PDB entry 5HK7 | X-ray diffraction, 2.95 A resolution | chains C and D of the 4 polymer chains in the assembly

Chain C (and D):
Name: Ion transport protein
Source organism: Alkalilimnicola ehrlichii
Notes: chain D of this document is another copy of the same molecule, construct and numbering; everything in this record applies to it too
Reference sequence: Q0ABW0 (Q0ABW0_ALKEH); residue numbers follow UniProt; this construct covers 143-288
Amino-acid sequence (152 residues; row label = number of the first residue in the row):
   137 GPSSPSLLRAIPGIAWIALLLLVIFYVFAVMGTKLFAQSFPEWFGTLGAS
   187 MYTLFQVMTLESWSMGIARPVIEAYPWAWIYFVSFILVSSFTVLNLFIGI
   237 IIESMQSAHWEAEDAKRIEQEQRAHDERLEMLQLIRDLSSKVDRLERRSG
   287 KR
Unresolved in the structure: 137-147, 286-288
Differences from the reference sequence: expression tag (137-142)
Residues lining bound ligands:
  - VVA (2-{[(S)-(2-aminoethoxy)(hydroxy)phosphoryl]oxy}ethyl heptadecanoate), molecule 1: Leu-157, Phe-161, Glu-178, Gly-184, Ala-185, Met-187, Tyr-188, Phe-191
  - VVA, molecule 2: Leu-183, Gly-184, Met-187
  - VVA, molecule 3: Met-194, Thr-195, Leu-196
  - VVA, molecule 4: Leu-196, Leu-223, Ser-226, Phe-227
  - VVA, molecule 5: Ile-208, Pro-212, Trp-215, Val-219
From the paper describing this entry:
  - binding site for Na+: Thr-195, Glu-197
  - binding site for chloride ion: Trp-246, Arg-264
  - contacts within the chain: Glu-257/Arg-264

How chain C and chain D interact:
Pairs across the interface (64; chain C residue first):
  Trp-179(C) with Arg-205(D)
  Tyr-188(C) with Trp-199(D); Ser-200(D), hydrogen bond; Ala-204(D); Arg-205(D); Ile-208(D), hydrophobic; Trp-215(D), hydrophobic
  Thr-189(C) with Arg-205(D), hydrogen bond
  Phe-191(C) with Trp-199(D), hydrophobic; Val-219(D), hydrophobic
  Gln-192(C) with Trp-199(D); Ser-200(D), hydrogen bond; Met-201(D); Arg-205(D), hydrogen bond
  Thr-195(C) with Leu-196(D); Trp-199(D), hydrogen bond
  Glu-197(C) with Leu-196(D); Ser-198(D); Trp-199(D), hydrogen bond (side chain-backbone); Ser-200(D), hydrogen bond (side chain-backbone); Met-201(D), hydrogen bond (side chain-backbone)
  Ser-198(C) with Met-201(D)
  Gly-202(C) with Met-201(D)
  Ile-203(C) with Met-201(D), hydrophobic
  Phe-233(C) with Leu-230(D), hydrophobic; Phe-233(D), hydrophobic
  Ile-236(C) with Phe-227(D), hydrophobic; Ile-234(D), hydrophobic
  Ile-237(C) with Ile-234(D), hydrophobic; Ile-237(D), hydrophobic
  Ser-240(C) with Ile-234(D); Ile-238(D)
  Met-241(C) with Ile-238(D), hydrophobic; Met-241(D), hydrophobic
  Ala-244(C) with Ile-238(D), hydrophobic; Trp-246(D), hydrophobic
  His-245(C) with Trp-246(D); Asp-250(D)
  Glu-249(C) with Glu-249(D)
  Lys-252(C) with Arg-253(D)
  Gln-256(C) with Arg-253(D), hydrogen bond; Glu-257(D)
  Ala-260(C) with Glu-257(D); Arg-264(D)
  Glu-263(C) with His-261(D), salt bridge; Arg-264(D), salt bridge; Leu-265(D)
  Glu-266(C) with Arg-272(D), salt bridge
  Met-267(C) with Met-267(D), hydrophobic; Leu-268(D), hydrophobic
  Leu-270(C) with Ile-271(D), hydrophobic; Arg-272(D)
  Ile-271(C) with Ile-271(D), hydrophobic
  Leu-274(C) with Leu-274(D), hydrophobic; Ser-275(D); Val-278(D), hydrophobic
  Lys-277(C) with Ser-275(D); Val-278(D); Asp-279(D), salt bridge; Glu-282(D)
  Val-278(C) with Val-278(D), hydrophobic
  Arg-280(C) with Glu-282(D), salt bridge
  Leu-281(C) with Leu-281(D), hydrophobic; Glu-282(D)
Also at the interface, not in a pair above, chain C (33 interface residues in all): Glu-178, Arg-264
Also at the interface, not in a pair above, chain D (39 interface residues in all): Gly-202, Ile-222, Leu-223, Ile-254

Summary:
33 residues of chain C face 39 of chain D across their interface, with 9 hydrogen bonds and 5 salt bridges.
Polar contacts include Glu-263(C)/His-261(D), Glu-263(C)/Arg-264(D) and Glu-266(C)/Arg-272(D). The paper
reports a binding site for Na+ at Thr-195(C) and Glu-197(C); a binding site for chloride ion at Trp-246(C) and
Arg-264(C).
Both chains are Ion transport protein (Alkalilimnicola ehrlichii). Entry 5HK7 (Bacterial sodium channel pore,
2.95 Angstrom resolution) was determined by X-ray diffraction together with 5IWN, 5IWO, 5HJ8, 5HK6 and 5HKD
from the same study.
